PDB entry 4YA3 | X-ray diffraction, 2.70 A resolution | chains O and U of the 30 polymer chains in the assembly

Chain O:
Molecule: Proteasome subunit alpha type-2
From: Saccharomyces cerevisiae S288c
Notes: EC 3.4.25.1
UniProt: P23639 (PSA2_YEAST); residues 1-250 here = UniProt positions 1-250
Chain sequence (250 residues; row label = number of the first residue in the row):
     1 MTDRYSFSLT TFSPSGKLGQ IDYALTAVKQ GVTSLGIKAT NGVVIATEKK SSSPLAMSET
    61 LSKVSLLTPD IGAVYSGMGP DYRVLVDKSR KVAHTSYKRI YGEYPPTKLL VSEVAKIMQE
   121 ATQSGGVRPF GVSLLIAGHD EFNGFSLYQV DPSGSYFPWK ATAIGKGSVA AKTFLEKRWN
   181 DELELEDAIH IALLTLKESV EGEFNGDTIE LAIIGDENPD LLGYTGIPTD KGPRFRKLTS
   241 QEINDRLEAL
Curated features (UniProtKB/Swiss-Prot):
  - cross-link: Lys108 (Glycyl lysine isopeptide (Lys-Gly) (interchain with G-Cter in ubiquitin))

Chain U:
Molecule: Proteasome subunit alpha type-1
From: Saccharomyces cerevisiae S288c
Notes: EC 3.4.25.1
UniProt: P21243 (PSA1_YEAST); residues -8 to 243 here correspond to UniProt positions 1-252 (UniProt number = residue number + 9)
Chain sequence (252 residues; each row starts with the number of its first residue; numbers below 1 keep their minus sign (Met-8 is residue -8)):
    -8 MSGAAAASAA GYDRHITIFS PEGRLYQVEY AFKATNQTNI NSLAVRGKDC TVVISQKKVP
    52 DKLLDPTTVS YIFCISRTIG MVVNGPIPDA RNAALRAKAE AAEFRYKYGY DMPCDVLAKR
   112 MANLSQIYTQ RAYMRPLGVI LTFVSVDEEL GPSIYKTDPA GYYVGYKATA TGPKQQEITT
   172 NLENHFKKSK IDHINEESWE KVVEFAITHM IDALGTEFSK NDLEVGVATK DKFFTLSAEN
   232 IEERLVAIAE QD
Disordered / not traced: -8 to 1, 243

Interface between chain O and chain U:
Residue-residue contacts (64; chain O residue first):
  Asp3(O) - Tyr124(U)
  Tyr5(O) - Ile7(U)
  Tyr5(O) - Tyr124(U)  hydrophobic
  Leu9(O) - Ile9(U)  hydrophobic
  Leu9(O) - Ala123(U)  hydrophobic
  Gln20(O) - Ile9(U)
  Gln20(O) - Phe10(U)  hydrogen bond (side chain-backbone)
  Tyr23(O) - Phe10(U)
  Tyr23(O) - Ser11(U)
  Tyr23(O) - Pro12(U)  hydrophobic
  Tyr23(O) - Gly14(U)
  Ala24(O) - Phe10(U)  hydrophobic
  Thr26(O) - Pro12(U)
  Thr26(O) - Glu13(U)
  Ala27(O) - Gly14(U)
  Ser52(O) - Tyr153(U)  hydrogen bond
  Pro54(O) - Lys158(U)
  Pro54(O) - Glu174(U)
  Leu55(O) - Tyr157(U)
  Leu55(O) - Lys158(U)  hydrogen bond (backbone-backbone)
  Leu55(O) - Ala159(U)
  Leu55(O) - Thr170(U)
  Leu55(O) - Leu173(U)  hydrophobic
  Leu55(O) - Phe177(U)  hydrophobic
  Ala56(O) - Val155(U)  hydrophobic
  Ala56(O) - Gly156(U)
  Ala56(O) - Tyr157(U)  hydrophobic
  Met57(O) - Arg37(U)
  Met57(O) - Val155(U)
  Met57(O) - Gly156(U)  hydrogen bond (backbone-backbone)
  Met57(O) - Tyr157(U)
  Met57(O) - Lys158(U)
  Thr60(O) - Tyr146(U)
  Thr60(O) - Val155(U)
  Thr60(O) - Gly156(U)  hydrogen bond (side chain-backbone)
  Leu61(O) - Tyr153(U)  hydrophobic
  Leu61(O) - Val155(U)  hydrophobic
  Met78(O) - Phe10(U)  hydrophobic
  Met78(O) - Leu16(U)  hydrophobic
  Pro80(O) - Gln117(U)
  Pro80(O) - Ala151(U)
  Pro80(O) - Gly152(U)
  Pro80(O) - Tyr153(U)
  Asp81(O) - Gln117(U)
  Arg83(O) - Ala113(U)  hydrogen bond (side chain-backbone)
  Arg83(O) - Asn114(U)
  Arg83(O) - Gly152(U)  hydrogen bond (side chain-backbone)
  Arg83(O) - Tyr154(U)
  Val84(O) - Asn114(U)
  Val84(O) - Gln117(U)
  Asp87(O) - Lys110(U)  salt bridge
  Asp87(O) - Asn114(U)
  Gly126(O) - Arg122(U)
  Gly126(O) - Ala123(U)  hydrogen bond (backbone-backbone)
  Val127(O) - Gln121(U)
  Val127(O) - Arg122(U)
  Arg128(O) - Thr8(U)
  Arg128(O) - Phe10(U)
  Arg128(O) - Leu16(U)
  Arg128(O) - Thr120(U)  hydrogen bond (side chain-backbone)
  Arg128(O) - Gln121(U)  hydrogen bond (backbone-backbone)
  Pro129(O) - Phe10(U)
  Phe130(O) - Gln121(U)
  Gly131(O) - Phe10(U)
Interface residues without a listed pair, chain O (31 interface residues in all): Met1, Thr2, Ser53, Ala121
Interface residues without a listed pair, chain U (34 interface residues in all): Thr160

In short:
Chain O and chain U form an interface of 31 and 34 residues respectively; the contacts include 10 hydrogen
bonds and 1 salt bridge. Polar contacts include Asp87(O)-Lys110(U), Gln20(O)-Phe10(U) and Ser52(O)-Tyr153(U).
Chain O is Proteasome subunit alpha type-2 and chain U is Proteasome subunit alpha type-1, both from
Saccharomyces cerevisiae S288c; the structure, Yeast 20S proteasome beta2-H116N mutant in complex with
Ac-PAE-ep, was determined by X-ray diffraction together with 4Y69, 4Y6A, 4Y6V, 4Y6Z, 4Y70, 4Y74 and 34 further
entries from the same study.
